7Q59 - chains C and E of the 12 polymer chains in the assembly; structure by electron microscopy, 4.36 A resolution (low resolution: residue-level contacts below are approximate; hydrogen-bond / salt-bridge calls are withheld).

== Chain C ==
Name: DNA-directed RNA polymerase subunit beta
Source organism: Mycobacterium tuberculosis H37Rv
Notes: EC 2.7.7.6; engineered mutation(s): L2E3G4C5 -> V
UniProtKB: P9WGY9 (RPOB_MYCTU); residues 6-1178 here = UniProt positions 6-1178
Sequence (1174 residues; numbered 5 to 1178; the number before each row is that of its first residue):
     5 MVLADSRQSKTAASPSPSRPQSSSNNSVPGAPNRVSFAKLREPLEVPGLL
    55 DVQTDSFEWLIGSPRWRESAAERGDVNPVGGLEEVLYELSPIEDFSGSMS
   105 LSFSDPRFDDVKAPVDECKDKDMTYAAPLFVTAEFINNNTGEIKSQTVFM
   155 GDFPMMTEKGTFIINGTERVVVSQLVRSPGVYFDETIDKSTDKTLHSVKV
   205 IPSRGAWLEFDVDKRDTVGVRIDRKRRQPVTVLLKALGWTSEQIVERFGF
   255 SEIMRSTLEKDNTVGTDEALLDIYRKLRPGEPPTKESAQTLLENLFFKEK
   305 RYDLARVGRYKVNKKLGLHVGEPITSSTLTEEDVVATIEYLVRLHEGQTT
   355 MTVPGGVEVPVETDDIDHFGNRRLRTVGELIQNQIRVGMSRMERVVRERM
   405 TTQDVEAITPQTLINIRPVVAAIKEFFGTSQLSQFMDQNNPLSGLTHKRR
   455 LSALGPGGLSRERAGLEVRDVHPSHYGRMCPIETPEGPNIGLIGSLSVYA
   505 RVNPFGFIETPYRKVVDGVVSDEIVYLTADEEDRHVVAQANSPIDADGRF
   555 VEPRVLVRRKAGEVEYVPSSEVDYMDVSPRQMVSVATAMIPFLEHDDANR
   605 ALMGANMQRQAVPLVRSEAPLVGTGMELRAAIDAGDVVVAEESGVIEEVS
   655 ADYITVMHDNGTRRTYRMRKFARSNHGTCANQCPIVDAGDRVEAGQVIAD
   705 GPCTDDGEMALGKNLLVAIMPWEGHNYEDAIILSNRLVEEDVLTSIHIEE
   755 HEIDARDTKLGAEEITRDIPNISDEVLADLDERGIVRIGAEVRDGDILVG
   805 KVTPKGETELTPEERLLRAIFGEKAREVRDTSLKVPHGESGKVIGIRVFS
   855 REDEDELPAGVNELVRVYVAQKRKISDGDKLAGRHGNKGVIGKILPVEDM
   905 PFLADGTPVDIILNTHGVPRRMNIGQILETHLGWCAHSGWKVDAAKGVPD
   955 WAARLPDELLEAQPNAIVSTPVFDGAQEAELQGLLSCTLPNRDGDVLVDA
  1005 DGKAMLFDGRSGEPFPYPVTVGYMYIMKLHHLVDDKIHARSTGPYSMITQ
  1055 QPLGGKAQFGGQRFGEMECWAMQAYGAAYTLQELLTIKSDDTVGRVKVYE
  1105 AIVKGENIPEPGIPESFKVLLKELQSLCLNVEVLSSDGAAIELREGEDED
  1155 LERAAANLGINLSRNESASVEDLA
Disordered / not traced: 5-28, 1141-1178
Differences from the reference sequence: initiating methionine (5); conflict Val6 (Ile in P9WGY9)
Swiss-Prot annotation at these positions:
  - natural variant: Val423 (V423A: In strain: vr1), Leu436 (L436P: In strain: vr2), Ser437 (S437T: In strain: vr3), Gln438 to Asp441 (sequence variant, change not given here; In strain: RJ49), Gln438 (Q438L: In strain: vr4), Phe439 (F439V: In strain: RJ37), Met440 to Asn443 (deletion: In strain: RJ55), Asp441 (D441V: In strain: vr3), Leu449 to Lys452 (sequence variant, change not given here; In strain: RJ48), His451 (H451D: In strain: vr5; H451L: In strain: SP28; H451N: In strain: vr6; H451P: In strain: vr8; H451Q: In strain: vr1; H451R: In strain: vr7), Ser456 (S456L: In strain: vr11 and RJ37; S456Q: In strain: vr9; S456W: In strain: vr10), Leu458 (L458P: In strain: vr12 and SP22)
  - mutagenesis: Glu138 (E138R: Weakens interaction with TRCF and CarD), Ile147 (I147A: Weakens interaction with TRCF and CarD), Lys148 (K148A: Does not affect association with TRCF, but weakens interaction with CarD), Ser149 (S149A: Does not affect association with TRCF, but weakens interaction with CarD)

== Chain E ==
Name: DNA-directed RNA polymerase subunit omega
Source organism: Mycobacterium tuberculosis H37Rv
Notes: EC 2.7.7.6
UniProtKB: P9WGY5 (RPOZ_MYCTU); residues 1-110 here = UniProt positions 1-110
Sequence (110 residues; numbered 1 to 110; the number before each row is that of its first residue):
     1 MSISQSDASLAAVPAVDQFDPSSGASGGYDTPLGITNPPIDELLDRVSSK
    51 YALVIYAAKRARQINDYYNQLGEGILEYVGPLVEPGLQEKPLSIALREIH
   101 ADLLEHTEGE
Disordered / not traced: 1-27

== Interface between chain C and chain E ==
Pairs across the interface (5):
  Tyr1079(C) with Tyr51(E)
  Gly1109(C) with Asn65(E); Asn69(E)
  Asn1111(C) with Arg62(E); Asn65(E)
Interface residues without a listed pair, chain C (6 interface residues in all): Gly1080, Tyr1083, Glu1110
Interface residues without a listed pair, chain E (6 interface residues in all): Ile55, Asp66

== In short ==
Chain C and chain E each contribute 6 residues to their interface. From UniProt: 4 mutagenesis sites on chain
C.
Here chain C is DNA-directed RNA polymerase subunit beta and chain E is DNA-directed RNA polymerase subunit
omega, both from Mycobacterium tuberculosis H37Rv. Entry 7Q59 (Cryo-EM structure of Mycobacterium tuberculosis
RNA polymerase holoenzyme dimer comprising sigma factor SigB) was determined by electron microscopy together
with 7Z8Q, 7ZF2, 7Q4U and 7PP4 from the same study.
